PDB entry 3MNN | X-ray diffraction, 2.50 A resolution | chains D and J of the 10 polymer chains in the assembly

# Chain D
Protein: Histone H2B 1.1
From: Xenopus laevis
Reference sequence: P02281 (H2B11_XENLA); residues -2 to 122 here correspond to UniProt positions 2-126 (UniProt number = residue number + 4)
Chain sequence (125 residues; each row starts with the number of its first residue; numbers below 1 keep their minus sign (Pro-2 is residue -2)):
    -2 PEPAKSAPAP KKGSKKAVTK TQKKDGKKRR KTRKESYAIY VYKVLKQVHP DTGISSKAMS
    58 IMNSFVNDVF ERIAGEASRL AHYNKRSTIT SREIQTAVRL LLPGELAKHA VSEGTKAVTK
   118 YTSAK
Disordered / not traced: -2 to 27
Swiss-Prot annotation at these positions:
  - modified residue: Lys2 (N6-acetyllysine), Lys9 (N6-acetyllysine), Ser11 (Phosphoserine), Lys12 (N6-acetyllysine), Lys17 (N6-acetyllysine)
  - glycosylation: Ser109 (O-linked (GlcNAc) serine)
  - cross-link: Lys117 (Glycyl lysine isopeptide (Lys-Gly) (interchain with G-Cter in ubiquitin))

# Chain J
Molecule: 145-nt DNA strand
Sequence (145 nucleotides; each row starts with the number of its first residue; numbers below 1 keep their minus sign (DA-72 is residue -72)):
   -72 ATCAATATCC ACCTGCAGAT ACTACCAAAA GTGTATTTGG AAACTGCTCC ATCAAAAGGC
   -12 ATGTTCAGCT GATTCAGCTG AACATGCCTT TTGATGGAGC AGTTTCCAAA TACACTTTTG
    48 GTAGTATCTG CAGGTGGATA TTGAT

# Chain D / chain J interface
Pairs across the interface (12; chain D residue first):
  Lys28(D) with DC-26(J), salt bridge to the phosphate; DA50(J), phosphate contact
  Thr29(D) with DT49(J), phosphate contact
  Arg30(D) with DG47(J), sugar contact; DG48(J), hydrogen bond to the sugar; DT49(J), phosphate contact
  Lys31(D) with DG48(J), sugar contact; DT49(J), hydrogen bond to the phosphate
  Glu32(D) with DG48(J), phosphate contact
  Ser33(D) with DG48(J), hydrogen bond to the phosphate
  Ile36(D) with DG47(J), sugar contact
  Tyr37(D) with DG47(J), hydrogen bond to the phosphate

# In short
Chain D and chain J form an interface of 8 and 5 residues respectively; the contacts include 4 hydrogen bonds
and 1 salt bridge. Among the polar pairs are Arg30(D)-DG48(J), Lys31(D)-DT49(J) and Ser33(D)-DG48(J).
Chain D is Histone H2B 1.1 (Xenopus laevis) and chain J is a 145-nt DNA strand; the structure, A Ruthenium
Antitumour Agent Forms Specific Histone Protein Adducts in the Nucleosome Core, was determined by X-ray
diffraction.
